Entry 8G2Z (electron microscopy, 4.10 A resolution (low resolution: residue-level contacts below are approximate; hydrogen-bond / salt-bridge calls are withheld)); this record covers chains 2T and MG of the 431 polymer chains in the assembly.

== Chain 2T ==
Name: IJ34
Organism: Tetrahymena thermophila
Reference sequence: I7M9T0 (I7M9T0_TETTS); residues 1-298 here = UniProt positions 1-298
Chain sequence (298 residues; each row starts with the number of its first residue):
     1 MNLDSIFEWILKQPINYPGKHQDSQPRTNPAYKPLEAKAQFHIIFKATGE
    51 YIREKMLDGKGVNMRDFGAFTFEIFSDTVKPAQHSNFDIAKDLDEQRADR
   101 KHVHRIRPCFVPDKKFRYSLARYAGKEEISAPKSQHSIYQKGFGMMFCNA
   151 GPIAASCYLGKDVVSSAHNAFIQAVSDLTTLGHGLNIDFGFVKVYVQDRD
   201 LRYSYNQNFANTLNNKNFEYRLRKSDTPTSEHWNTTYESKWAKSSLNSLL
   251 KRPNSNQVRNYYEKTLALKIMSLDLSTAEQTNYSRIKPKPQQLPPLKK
Disordered / not traced: 286-298

== Chain MG ==
Name: Tubulin alpha chain
Organism: Tetrahymena thermophila
Notes: EC 3.6.5.-
Reference sequence: P41351 (TBA_TETTH); numbering as in UniProt (aligned over 1-449)
Chain sequence (449 residues; each row starts with the number of its first residue):
     1 MREVISIHVGQGGIQVGNACWELFCLEHGIQPDGQMPSDKTIGGGDDAFN
    51 TFFSETGAGKHVPRAVFLDLEPTVIDEVRTGTYRQLFHPEQLISGKEDAA
   101 NNFARGHYTIGKEIVDLCLDRIRKLADNCTGLQGFLVFNSVGGGTGSGLG
   151 SLLLERLSVDYGKKSKLGFTIYPSPQVSTAVVEPYNSILSTHSLLEHTDV
   201 AVMLDNEAIYDICRRNLDIERPTYTNLNRLIAQVISSLTASLRFDGALNV
   251 DITEFQTNLVPYPRIHFMLSSYAPIISAEKAYHEQLSVAEITNSAFEPAN
   301 MMAKCDPRHGKYMACSMMYRGDVVPKDVNASIATIKTKRTIQFVDWCPTG
   351 FKVGINYQPPTVVPGGDLAKVMRAVCMISNSTAIAEVFSRLDHKFDLMYA
   401 KRAFVHWYVGEGMEEGEFSEAREDLAALEKDYEEVGIETAEGEGEEEGY
Disordered / not traced: 43-44, 440-449
Swiss-Prot annotation at these positions:
  - active site: E254
  - binding site (GTP): Q11, E71, S140, G144, T145, T179, N206, N228
  - binding site (Mg(2+)): E71
  - site: Y449 (Involved in polymerization)
  - modified residue: K40 (N6-acetyllysine)
  - mutagenesis: K40 (K40R: Produces faster growing cells in medium with paclitaxel, a microtubule-stabilizing drug)
Reported in the primary citation:
  - post-translational modification sites: K40 (citing earlier work)

== How chain 2T and chain MG interact ==
Residue-residue contacts - 48 pairs, chain 2T then chain MG:
  I74(2T) with V159(MG)
  S76(2T) with R156(MG); V159(MG); D160(MG)
  D77(2T) with R156(MG)
  T78(2T) with K112(MG); L152(MG); R156(MG)
  V79(2T) with Y108(MG)
  P81(2T) with Y108(MG); G412(MG)
  A82(2T) with G412(MG)
  Q83(2T) with V409(MG); G410(MG); G412(MG)
  R97(2T) with E414(MG); G416(MG); S419(MG); E420(MG)
  R100(2T) with Y108(MG); G412(MG); E414(MG); E417(MG)
  H104(2T) with V159(MG)
  S130(2T) with R123(MG)
  A131(2T) with R123(MG)
  P132(2T) with R123(MG)
  K133(2T) with D127(MG); N128(MG); C129(MG); T130(MG)
  S134(2T) with A126(MG); C129(MG); L132(MG)
  Y139(2T) with K163(MG)
  Q140(2T) with Y161(MG); K163(MG)
  G142(2T) with K163(MG)
  R223(2T) with E196(MG)
  K224(2T) with E196(MG); P263(MG)
  S225(2T) with L195(MG); E196(MG); R264(MG)
  P228(2T) with D431(MG)
  T229(2T) with R264(MG); D431(MG)
  S230(2T) with E434(MG)
Other interface residues (no listed pair), chain 2T (32 interface residues in all): K80, Q135, F143, M145, L222, H232, W233
Other interface residues (no listed pair), chain MG (37 interface residues in all): H107, G131, K164, H197, Y262, E411, M413, V435

== In short ==
The interface between chain 2T and chain MG involves 32 residues on one side and 37 on the other. From
UniProt: active-site residue E254(MG), 8 GTP-binding residues, Mg2+-binding residue E71(MG) and one
mutagenesis site on chain MG. From the paper: a modification site at K40(MG).
Chain 2T is IJ34 and chain MG is Tubulin alpha chain, both from Tetrahymena thermophila; the structure, 48-nm
doublet microtubule from Tetrahymena thermophila strain CU428, was determined by electron microscopy,
deposited together with 8G3D.
